2A3X - chains G and H of the 10 polymer chains in the assembly; structure by X-ray diffraction, 3.00 A resolution.

[Chain G (and H)]
Protein: Serum amyloid P-component
Organism: Homo sapiens
Notes: chain H of this document is another copy of the same molecule, construct and numbering; everything in this record applies to it too
UniProtKB: P02743 (SAMP_HUMAN); residues 1-204 here correspond to UniProt positions 20-223 (UniProt number = residue number + 19)
Sequence (204 residues; numbered 1 to 204; the number before each row is that of its first residue):
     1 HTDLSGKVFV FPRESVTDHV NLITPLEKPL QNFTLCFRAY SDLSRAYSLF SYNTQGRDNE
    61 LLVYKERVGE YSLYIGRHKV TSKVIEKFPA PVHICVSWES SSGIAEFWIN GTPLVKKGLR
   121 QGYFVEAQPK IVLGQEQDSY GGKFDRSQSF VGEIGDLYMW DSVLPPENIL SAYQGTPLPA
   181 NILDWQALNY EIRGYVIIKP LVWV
Disulfide bonds: C36-C95
Metal / ion sites: Ca2+ site 1: D58, N59, E136, Q137, D138; Ca2+ site 2: E136, D138, D145
Curated features (UniProtKB/Swiss-Prot):
  - binding site (Ca(2+)): D58, N59, E136, Q137, D138, Q148
  - glycosylation: N32 (N-linked (GlcNAc...) asparagine)
Reported in the primary citation:
  - binding site for Bis-1: N59, L62, Y64, Y74, Q148

[Interface between chain G and chain H]
Contacting residue pairs (38):
  V10(G) - I104(H)  hydrophobic
  V10(G) - K116(H)
  P12(G) - K117(H)
  P12(G) - G118(H)  hydrogen bond (backbone-backbone)
  Y40(G) - P113(H)  hydrogen bond (side chain-backbone)
  Y40(G) - L114(H)
  Y40(G) - V115(H)
  S41(G) - V115(H)
  D42(G) - T81(H)
  D42(G) - S82(H)
  D42(G) - K83(H)  hydrogen bond (side chain-backbone)
  D42(G) - V115(H)
  D42(G) - K117(H)  salt bridge
  S44(G) - K83(H)  hydrogen bond
  K87(G) - I85(H)
  F88(G) - K83(H)
  F88(G) - I85(H)
  P89(G) - K83(H)
  P89(G) - I85(H)
  V151(G) - K117(H)
  G152(G) - V115(H)
  E153(G) - V115(H)
  E153(G) - K116(H)  salt bridge
  Y195(G) - S102(H)  hydrogen bond (side chain-backbone)
  Y195(G) - G103(H)
  Y195(G) - G118(H)
  Y195(G) - L119(H)
  Y195(G) - Q121(H)
  I197(G) - S102(H)
  I197(G) - Q121(H)
  K199(G) - E99(H)  salt bridge
  K199(G) - S102(H)
  K199(G) - I104(H)
  K199(G) - K116(H)
  P200(G) - K116(H)  hydrogen bond (backbone-side chain)
  V202(G) - P113(H)
  V202(G) - K116(H)
  V202(G) - P166(H)  hydrophobic
Other interface residues (no listed pair), chain G (20 interface residues in all): V8, R13, W203
Other interface residues (no listed pair), chain H (19 interface residues in all): V84, W108

[In short]
The interface between chain G and chain H involves 20 residues on one side and 19 on the other; the contacts
include 6 hydrogen bonds and 3 salt bridges. Polar contacts include D42(G)-K117(H), E153(G)-K116(H) and
K199(G)-E99(H). From the paper: a binding site for Bis-1 at N59(G), L62(G) and Y64(G) among others.
Chain G and chain H are both Serum amyloid P-component (Homo sapiens); the structure, Decameric crystal
structure of human serum amyloid P-component bound to Bis-1,2-{[(Z)-2carboxy- 2-methyl-1,3-dioxane]-
5-yloxycarbonyl}-piperazine, was determined by X-ray diffraction, deposited together with 2A3W and 2A3Y.
